6UPK - chains E and J of the 10 polymer chains in the assembly; structure by electron microscopy, 4.90 A resolution (low resolution: residue-level contacts below are approximate; hydrogen-bond / salt-bridge calls are withheld).

# Chain E
Name: Histone H3.1
Source organism: Homo sapiens
UniProt: P68431 (H31_HUMAN); residues 0-135 here correspond to UniProt positions 1-136 (UniProt number = residue number + 1)
Sequence (136 residues; row label = number of the first residue in the row; numbering starts at 0):
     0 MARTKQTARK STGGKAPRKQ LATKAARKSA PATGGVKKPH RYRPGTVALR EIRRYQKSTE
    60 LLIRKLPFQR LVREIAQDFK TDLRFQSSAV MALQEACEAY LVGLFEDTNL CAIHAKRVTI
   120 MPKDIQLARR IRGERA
Not modelled in the structure: 0-37
Curated features (UniProtKB/Swiss-Prot):
  - modified residue: Arg2 (Asymmetric dimethylarginine), Thr3 (Phosphothreonine), Lys4 (Allysine), Gln5 (5-glutamyl dopamine), Thr6 (Phosphothreonine), Arg8 (Citrulline), Lys9 (N6,N6,N6-trimethyllysine), Ser10 (ADP-ribosylserine), Thr11 (Phosphothreonine), Lys14 (N6-(2-hydroxyisobutyryl)lysine), Arg17 (Asymmetric dimethylarginine), Lys18 (N6-(2-hydroxyisobutyryl)lysine), Lys23 (N6-(2-hydroxyisobutyryl)lysine), Arg26 (Citrulline), Lys27 (N6,N6,N6-trimethyllysine), Ser28 (ADP-ribosylserine), Lys36 (N6,N6,N6-trimethyllysine), Lys37 (N6-methyllysine), Tyr41 (Phosphotyrosine), Lys56 (N6,N6,N6-trimethyllysine) and 8 more in UniProt
  - lipidation: Lys18 (N6-decanoyllysine)

# Chain J
Molecule: 79-nt DNA strand
Sequence (79 nucleotides; numbered -39 to 39; the number before each row is that of its first residue; numbers below 1 keep their minus sign (DT-39 is residue -39)):
   -39 TAGGGAGTAA TCCCCTTGGC GGTTAAAACG CGGGGGACAG CGCGTACGTG CGTTTAAGCG
    21 GTGCTAGAGC TGTCTACGA
Not modelled in the structure: -39 to -33

# Chain E / chain J interface
Residue-residue contacts (18):
  Arg40(E) - DG-8(J)
  Arg40(E) - DG-7(J)
  Arg42(E) - DG-5(J)
  Pro43(E) - DG-5(J)
  Arg63(E) - DA-14(J)
  Arg63(E) - DA-13(J)
  Arg72(E) - DT-23(J)
  Arg83(E) - DT-24(J)
  Arg83(E) - DT-23(J)
  Phe84(E) - DT-24(J)
  Phe84(E) - DT-23(J)
  Gln85(E) - DT-24(J)
  Ser86(E) - DT-24(J)
  Arg116(E) - DA-3(J)
  Arg116(E) - DC-2(J)
  Val117(E) - DG-4(J)
  Val117(E) - DA-3(J)
  Thr118(E) - DA-3(J)
Also at the interface, not in a pair above, chain E (13 interface residues in all): Lys115

# Summary
13 residues of chain E and 10 residues of chain J are in contact.
Chain E is Histone H3.1 (Homo sapiens) and chain J is a 79-nt DNA strand; the structure, Structure of
FACT_subnucleosome complex 1, was determined by electron microscopy (same publication as 6UPL).
